Entry 4XNH (X-ray diffraction, 2.10 A resolution); this record covers chains B and F of the 4 polymer chains in the assembly.

# Chain B
Name: N-terminal acetyltransferase A complex catalytic subunit ARD1
From: Saccharomyces cerevisiae
Notes: EC 2.3.1.88
UniProt: P07347 (ARD1_YEAST); residue numbers follow UniProt; this construct covers 1-238
Sequence (238 residues; numbered 1 to 238; the number before each row is that of its first residue):
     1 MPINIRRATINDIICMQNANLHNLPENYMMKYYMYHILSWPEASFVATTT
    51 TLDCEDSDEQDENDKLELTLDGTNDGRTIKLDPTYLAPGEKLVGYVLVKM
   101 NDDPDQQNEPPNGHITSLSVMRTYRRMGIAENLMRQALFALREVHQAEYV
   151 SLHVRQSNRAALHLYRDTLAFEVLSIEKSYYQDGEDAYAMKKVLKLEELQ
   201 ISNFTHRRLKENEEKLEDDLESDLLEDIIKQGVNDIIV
Not modelled in the structure: 1, 57-76, 105-107, 209-213, 227-238
Residues lining bound ligands:
  - carboxymethyl coenzyme A (CMC): Asn-23, Leu-24, Thr-116, Ser-117, Leu-118, Ser-119, Val-120, Arg-125, Arg-126, Met-127, Gly-128, Ile-129, Ala-130, Glu-131, Leu-152, His-153, Val-154, Asn-158, Arg-159, Ala-160, Ala-161, His-163, Leu-164, Tyr-165, Thr-168, Arg-207
  - inositol hexakisphosphate (IHP): Lys-80, Tyr-85, Lys-91, Thr-123, Tyr-124

# Chain F
Name: ACYH8
Sequence (8 residues; numbered 1 to 8; the number before each row is that of its first residue):
     1 SYSMEHFR
Not modelled in the structure: 7-8

# Chain B / chain F interface
Pairs across the interface (15; chain B residue first):
  Glu-26(B) / Ser-1(F)  hydrogen bond
  Glu-26(B) / Tyr-2(F)
  Glu-26(B) / Ser-3(F)
  Tyr-28(B) / Tyr-2(F)  hydrogen bond (side chain-backbone)
  Tyr-28(B) / Met-4(F)  hydrophobic
  Tyr-32(B) / Tyr-2(F)
  Tyr-32(B) / Met-4(F)  hydrophobic
  Thr-116(B) / Ser-1(F)
  Thr-116(B) / Tyr-2(F)  hydrogen bond (backbone-backbone)
  His-153(B) / Ser-1(F)  hydrogen bond (backbone-backbone)
  Tyr-180(B) / Tyr-2(F)
  Tyr-180(B) / Ser-3(F)  hydrogen bond (side chain-backbone)
  Tyr-180(B) / His-6(F)
  Tyr-181(B) / Ser-1(F)  hydrogen bond (side chain-backbone)
  Gln-182(B) / Glu-5(F)
Other interface residues (no listed pair), chain B (10 interface residues in all): Leu-24, His-114

# Overview
10 residues of chain B face 6 of chain F across their interface; the contacts include 6 hydrogen bonds. Among
the polar pairs are Glu-26(B)/Ser-1(F), Tyr-28(B)/Tyr-2(F) and Tyr-180(B)/Ser-3(F). Bound to chain B: inositol
hexakisphosphate and carboxymethyl coenzyme A.
Here chain B is N-terminal acetyltransferase A complex catalytic subunit ARD1 (Saccharomyces cerevisiae) and
chain F is ACYH8. Entry 4XNH (Crystal structure of yeast N-terminal acetyltransferase NatE (IP6) in complex
with a bisubstrate) was determined by X-ray diffraction.
